PDB entry 4NO1 | X-ray diffraction, 2.50 A resolution | chains C and D of the 28 polymer chains in the assembly

[Chain C]
Molecule: Proteasome subunit alpha type-4
Source organism: Saccharomyces cerevisiae S288c
Notes: EC 3.4.25.1
UniProt: P40303 (PSA4_YEAST); residues -1 to 252 here correspond to UniProt positions 1-254 (UniProt number = residue number + 2)
Chain sequence (254 residues; numbered -1 to 252; the number before each row is that of its first residue; numbers below 1 keep their minus sign (Met-1 is residue -1)):
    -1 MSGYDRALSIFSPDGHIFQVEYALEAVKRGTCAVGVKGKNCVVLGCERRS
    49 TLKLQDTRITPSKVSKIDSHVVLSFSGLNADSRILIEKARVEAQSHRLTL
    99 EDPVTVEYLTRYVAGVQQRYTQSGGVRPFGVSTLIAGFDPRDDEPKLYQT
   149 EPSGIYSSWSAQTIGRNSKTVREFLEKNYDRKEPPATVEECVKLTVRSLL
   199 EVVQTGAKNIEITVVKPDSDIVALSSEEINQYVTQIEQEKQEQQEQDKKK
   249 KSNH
Disordered / not traced: -1 to 0, 241-252
Swiss-Prot annotation at these positions:
  - modified residue: Thr58 (Phosphothreonine)

[Chain D]
Molecule: Proteasome subunit alpha type-5
Source organism: Saccharomyces cerevisiae S288c
Notes: EC 3.4.25.1
UniProt: P32379 (PSA5_YEAST); residues -7 to 252 here correspond to UniProt positions 1-260 (UniProt number = residue number + 8)
Chain sequence (260 residues; numbered -7 to 252; the number before each row is that of its first residue; numbers below 1 keep their minus sign (Met-7 is residue -7)):
    -7 MFLTRSEYDRGVSTFSPEGRLFQVEYSLEAIKLGSTAIGIATKEGVVLGV
    43 EKRATSPLLESDSIEKIVEIDRHIGCAMSGLTADARSMIEHARTAAVTHN
    93 LYYDEDINVESLTQSVCDLALRFGEGASGEERLMSRPFGVALLIAGHDAD
   143 DGYQLFHAEPSGTFYRYNAKAIGSGSEGAQAELLNEWHSSLTLKEAELLV
   193 LKILKQVMEEKLDENNAQLSCITKQDGFKIYDNEKTAELIKELKEKEAAE
   243 SPEEADVEMS
Disordered / not traced: -7 to 0, 118-124, 243-252

[Interface between chain C and chain D]
Pairs across the interface (65):
  Asp3(C) with Glu117(D)
  Arg4(C) with Asp1(D); Glu117(D)
  Ala5(C) with Val4(D), hydrophobic; Glu117(D), hydrogen bond (backbone-side chain); Ser127(D)
  Ser7(C) with Ser127(D); Arg128(D)
  Ile8(C) with Asp1(D); Val4(D), hydrophobic; Gln15(D)
  Phe9(C) with Gln15(D); Tyr18(D); Ser19(D); Ala22(D), hydrophobic; Leu73(D), hydrophobic; Arg128(D); Pro129(D); Gly131(D)
  Ser10(C) with Tyr18(D)
  Pro11(C) with Tyr18(D), hydrophobic; Glu21(D)
  Asp12(C) with Glu21(D)
  Gly13(C) with Tyr18(D); Glu21(D); Ala22(D)
  Ile15(C) with Leu73(D), hydrophobic; Arg128(D)
  Lys35(C) with Glu52(D), salt bridge
  Gln116(C) with Ala75(D); Asp76(D); Arg128(D)
  Thr119(C) with Arg128(D), hydrogen bond (backbone-side chain)
  Gln120(C) with Met126(D); Ser127(D), hydrogen bond (backbone-backbone); Arg128(D); Phe130(D)
  Ser121(C) with Ser127(D)
  Gly122(C) with Ser127(D)
  Ser151(C) with Ala75(D)
  Gly152(C) with Ala75(D)
  Ile153(C) with Thr74(D); Ala75(D)
  Ser155(C) with Leu51(D); Ser55(D)
  Ser156(C) with Leu51(D); Glu52(D), hydrogen bond; Ser55(D), hydrogen bond (backbone-side chain)
  Trp157(C) with Thr47(D); Ser48(D); Leu50(D); Leu51(D); Glu52(D)
  Ser158(C) with Leu50(D), hydrogen bond (backbone-backbone); Glu52(D), hydrogen bond
  Ala159(C) with Leu50(D)
  Leu173(C) with Leu50(D), hydrophobic
  Glu174(C) with Ser48(D), hydrogen bond; Pro49(D); Leu50(D)
  Tyr177(C) with Leu50(D), hydrophobic
  Arg179(C) with Pro49(D), hydrogen bond (side chain-backbone); Leu50(D); Leu51(D), hydrogen bond (side chain-backbone); Glu52(D)
Interface residues without a listed pair, chain C (31 interface residues in all): His14, Arg170
Interface residues without a listed pair, chain D (26 interface residues in all): Leu25

[Overview]
The interface between chain C and chain D involves 31 residues on one side and 26 on the other; the contacts
include 10 hydrogen bonds and 1 salt bridge. Polar contacts include Lys35(C)-Glu52(D), Ala5(C)-Glu117(D) and
Thr119(C)-Arg128(D).
Here chain C is Proteasome subunit alpha type-4 and chain D is Proteasome subunit alpha type-5, both from
Saccharomyces cerevisiae S288c. Entry 4NO1 (yCP in complex with Z-Leu-Leu-Leu-B(OH)2) was determined by X-ray
diffraction (same publication as 4NNN, 4NNW, 4NO6, 4NO8 and 4NO9).
